PDB entry 8UXZ | electron microscopy, 3.20 A resolution | chains A and E of the 9 polymer chains in the assembly

# Chain A (and E)
Name: Acetyl-coenzyme A carboxylase carboxyl transferase subunit alpha
Source organism: Escherichia coli
Notes: EC 2.1.3.15; chain E of this document is another copy of the same molecule, construct and numbering; everything in this record applies to it too
UniProt: P0ABD5 (ACCA_ECOLI); residue numbers follow UniProt; this construct covers 4-319
Chain sequence (316 residues; row label = number of the first residue in the row):
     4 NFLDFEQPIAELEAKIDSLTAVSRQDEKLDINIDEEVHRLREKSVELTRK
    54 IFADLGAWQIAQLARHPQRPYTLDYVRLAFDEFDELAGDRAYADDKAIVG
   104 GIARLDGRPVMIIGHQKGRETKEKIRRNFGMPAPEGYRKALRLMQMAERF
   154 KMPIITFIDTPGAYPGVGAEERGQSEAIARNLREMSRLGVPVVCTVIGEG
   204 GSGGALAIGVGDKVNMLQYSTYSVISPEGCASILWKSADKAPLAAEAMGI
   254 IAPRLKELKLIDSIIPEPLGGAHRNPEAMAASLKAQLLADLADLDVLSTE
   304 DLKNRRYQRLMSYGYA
Ligand contacts: acetyl coenzyme A (ACO): V227, I228, I236

# Chain A / chain E interface
Contacting residue pairs - 9 pairs, chain A then chain E:
  R93(A) - R141(E)  hydrogen bond (backbone-side chain)
  R93(A) - E179(E)
  A94(A) - R141(E)
  A94(A) - R175(E)
  Y95(A) - Y95(E)  hydrophobic
  R141(A) - R93(E)  hydrogen bond (side chain-backbone)
  R141(A) - A94(E)
  R175(A) - A94(E)
  E179(A) - R93(E)
Also at the interface, not in a pair above, chain A (8 interface residues in all): E174, G176
Also at the interface, not in a pair above, chain E (8 interface residues in all): E174, G176

# In short
Chain A and chain E each contribute 8 residues to their interface, with 2 hydrogen bonds. Its one
hydrogen-bonded contact is R93(A)-R141(E). Chain A binds acetyl coenzyme A.
Both chains are Acetyl-coenzyme A carboxylase carboxyl transferase subunit alpha (Escherichia coli). Entry
8UXZ (E. coli acetyl-CoA carboxylase, wide stacked local reconstruction, 3.20 Angstrom) was determined by
electron microscopy.
